Entry 1ZBH (X-ray diffraction, 3.00 A resolution); this record covers chains E and D of the 6 polymer chains in the assembly.

== Chain E ==
Molecule: 20-nt RNA strand
Notes: fragment: sl-rna
Sequence (20 nucleotides; numbered 4 to 23; the number before each row is that of its first residue):
     4 CCGGCUCUUU UCAGAGCCGG
Unresolved in the structure: 4-5, 22-23

== Chain D ==
Protein: 3'-5' exonuclease ERI1
Organism: Homo sapiens
Notes: EC 3.1.-.-; fragment: 3'hExo
Reference sequence: Q8IV48 (THEX1_HUMAN); residues 51-349 here correspond to UniProt positions 50-348 (UniProt number = residue number - 1)
Chain sequence (299 residues; each row starts with the number of its first residue):
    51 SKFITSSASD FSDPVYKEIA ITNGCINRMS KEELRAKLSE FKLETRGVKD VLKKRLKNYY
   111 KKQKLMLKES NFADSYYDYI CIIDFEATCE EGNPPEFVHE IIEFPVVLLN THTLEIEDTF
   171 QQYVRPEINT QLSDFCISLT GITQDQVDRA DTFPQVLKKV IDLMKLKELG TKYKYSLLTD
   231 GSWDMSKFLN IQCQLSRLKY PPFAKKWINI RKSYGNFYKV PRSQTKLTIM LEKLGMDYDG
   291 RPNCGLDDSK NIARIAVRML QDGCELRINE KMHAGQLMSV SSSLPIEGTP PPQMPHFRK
Unresolved in the structure: 51-59, 349
Sequence notes: engineered mutation Leu-213 (Trp212 in Q8IV48), Asn-293 (His292 in Q8IV48)
Bound ions: Mg2+ site 1: Asp-134 (together with adenosine monophosphate); Mg2+ site 2: Asp-134, Glu-136, Asp-298 (together with adenosine monophosphate)
Residues lining bound ligands: adenosine monophosphate (AMP): Asp-134, Phe-135, Glu-136, Ala-137, Thr-138, Cys-139, Glu-140, Asn-143, His-149, Phe-185, Leu-189, Thr-190, Trp-233, Phe-238, Asp-298

== Chain E / chain D interface ==
Contacting residue pairs (11):
  G6(E) / Pro-271(D)  base contact
  G6(E) / Arg-272(D)  hydrogen bond to the base
  A18(E) / Lys-269(D)  salt bridge to the phosphate
  A18(E) / Ser-332(D)  hydrogen bond to the sugar
  G19(E) / Asn-266(D)  phosphate contact
  G19(E) / Ser-332(D)  hydrogen bond to the phosphate
  C20(E) / Lys-262(D)  salt bridge to the phosphate
  C20(E) / Asn-266(D)  hydrogen bond to the phosphate
  C20(E) / Ser-329(D)  sugar contact
  C21(E) / Lys-262(D)  salt bridge to the phosphate
  C21(E) / Arg-272(D)  base contact
Also at the interface, not in a pair above, chain D (9 interface residues in all): Asn-319, Val-330

== In short ==
Chain E and chain D form an interface of 5 and 9 residues respectively, with 4 hydrogen bonds and 3 salt
bridges. Polar contacts include G6(E)/Arg-272(D), A18(E)/Ser-332(D) and G19(E)/Ser-332(D). Chain D binds
adenosine monophosphate. The Mg2+ site 2 is built by Asp-134(D), Glu-136(D) and Asp-298(D).
Chain E is a 20-nt RNA strand and chain D is 3'-5' exonuclease ERI1 (Homo sapiens); the structure, 3'-end
specific recognition of histone mRNA stem-loop by 3'-exonuclease, was determined by X-ray diffraction.
